Entry 8XJX (electron microscopy, 2.78 A resolution); this record covers chains A and C of the 3 polymer chains in the assembly.

== Chain A ==
Name: KmAgo
Organism: Kurthia massiliensis
Sequence (737 residues; row label = number of the first residue in the row):
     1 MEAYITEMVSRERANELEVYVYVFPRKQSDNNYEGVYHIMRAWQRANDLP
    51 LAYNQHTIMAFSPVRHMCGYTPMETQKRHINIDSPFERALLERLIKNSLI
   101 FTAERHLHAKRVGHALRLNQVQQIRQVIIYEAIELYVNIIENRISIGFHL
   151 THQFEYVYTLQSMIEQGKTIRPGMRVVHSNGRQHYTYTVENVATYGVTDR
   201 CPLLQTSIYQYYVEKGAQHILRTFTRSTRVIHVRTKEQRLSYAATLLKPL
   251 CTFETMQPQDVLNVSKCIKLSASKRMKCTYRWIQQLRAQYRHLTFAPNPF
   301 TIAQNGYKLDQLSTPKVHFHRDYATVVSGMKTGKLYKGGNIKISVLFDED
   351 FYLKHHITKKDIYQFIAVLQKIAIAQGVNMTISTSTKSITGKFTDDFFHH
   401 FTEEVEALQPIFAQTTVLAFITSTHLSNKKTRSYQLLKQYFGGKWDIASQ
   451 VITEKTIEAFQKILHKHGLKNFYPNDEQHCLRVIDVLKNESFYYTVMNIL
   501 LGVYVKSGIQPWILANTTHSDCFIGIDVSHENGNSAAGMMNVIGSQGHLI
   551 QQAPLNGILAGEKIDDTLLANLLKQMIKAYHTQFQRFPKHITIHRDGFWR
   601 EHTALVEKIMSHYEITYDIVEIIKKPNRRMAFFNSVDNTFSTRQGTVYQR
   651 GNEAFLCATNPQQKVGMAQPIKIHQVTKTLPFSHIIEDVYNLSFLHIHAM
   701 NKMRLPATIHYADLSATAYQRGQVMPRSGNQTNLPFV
Unresolved in the structure: 27-31, 188-226
Bound ions: Mn2+: Val737 (shared with 2 residues of chain B)
Reported in the primary citation:
  - conformationally variable residues (loop rearrangement, side-chain flip): His178 to Tyr187, Val230 to Ala243, Phe253
  - mutagenesis - D527A, D596A, K624A, K625A, D713A: abolished catalytic activity
  - mutagenesis - Y33A, K672A, R721A: decreased catalytic activity
  - binding site for target DNA (chain C): Lys672
  - mutagenesis - R41A, Y53A, R93A, K96A, H114A, N138A, Y187A, Y211A, Y242A, F253A, K269A, Y494A, K664A, K672A: increased catalytic activity
  - mutagenesis - E562A (over 50%): decreased catalytic activity on guide DNA targeting RNA
  - mutagenesis - E562A: unchanged catalytic activity on targeting DNA
  - mutagenesis - E562A: abolished catalytic activity on guide RNA

== Chain C ==
Molecule: target DNA
Sequence (19 nucleotides; each row starts with the number of its first residue; numbers below 1 keep their minus sign (DT-2 is residue -2)):
    -2 TATACAACCTACTACCTCA
Unresolved in the structure: -2 to 0, 16

== Chain A / chain C interface ==
Pairs across the interface - 31 pairs, chain A then chain C:
  Tyr33(A) - DA1(C)  base contact
  Glu34(A) - DA1(C)  sugar contact
  Tyr37(A) - DC2(C)  phosphate contact
  Tyr53(A) - DA1(C)  hydrogen bond to the phosphate
  Tyr53(A) - DC2(C)  hydrogen bond to the phosphate
  Arg93(A) - DC2(C)  sugar contact
  Lys96(A) - DA3(C)  salt bridge to the phosphate
  Tyr136(A) - DA4(C)  phosphate contact
  Asn138(A) - DA4(C)  hydrogen bond to the phosphate
  Phe253(A) - DT10(C)  base contact
  Phe253(A) - DA11(C)  sugar contact
  Glu254(A) - DT10(C)  sugar contact
  Val261(A) - DA11(C)  phosphate contact
  Leu262(A) - DC12(C)  sugar contact
  Ser265(A) - DC12(C)  sugar contact
  Tyr494(A) - DC15(C)  hydrogen bond to the phosphate
  Glu531(A) - DT7(C)  sugar contact
  Phe598(A) - DA4(C)  phosphate contact
  Phe598(A) - DC5(C)  phosphate contact
  Ile623(A) - DC5(C)  sugar contact
  Ile623(A) - DC6(C)  phosphate contact
  Lys624(A) - DC6(C)  hydrogen bond to the phosphate
  Lys624(A) - DT7(C)  salt bridge to the phosphate
  Lys664(A) - DC13(C)  phosphate contact
  Lys664(A) - DT14(C)  phosphate contact
  Val665(A) - DC13(C)  base contact
  Asn701(A) - DC15(C)  hydrogen bond to the base
  Asp713(A) - DT7(C)  phosphate contact
  Thr717(A) - DA8(C)  hydrogen bond to the phosphate
  Arg721(A) - DA8(C)  phosphate contact
  Arg721(A) - DC9(C)  salt bridge to the phosphate
Also at the interface, not in a pair above, chain A (33 interface residues in all): Val137, Lys269, Ser529, Gly597, Ile622, Lys625, Pro626, Gln662, Lys672

== Overview ==
33 residues of chain A face 15 of chain C across their interface, with 7 hydrogen bonds and 3 salt bridges.
Polar pairs include Asn701(A)-DC15(C), Tyr53(A)-DA1(C) and Tyr53(A)-DC2(C). From the paper: a binding site for
target DNA (chain C) at Lys672(A); R41A, Y53A and R93A of chain A, among others, increase catalytic activity;
22 substitutions were tested in all.
Chain A is KmAgo (Kurthia massiliensis) and chain C is target DNA; the structure, Structure of the Argonaute
protein from Kurthia massiliensis in complex with guide DNA and 19-mer target ..., was determined by electron
microscopy (same publication as 8XHV and 8XK0).
